PDB entry 5G41 | X-ray diffraction, 1.54 A resolution | chain A

== Chain A ==
Molecule: Adenylate kinse
From: Synthetic construct
Notes: EC 2.7.4.3
Sequence (223 residues; numbered 1 to 223; the number before each row is that of its first residue):
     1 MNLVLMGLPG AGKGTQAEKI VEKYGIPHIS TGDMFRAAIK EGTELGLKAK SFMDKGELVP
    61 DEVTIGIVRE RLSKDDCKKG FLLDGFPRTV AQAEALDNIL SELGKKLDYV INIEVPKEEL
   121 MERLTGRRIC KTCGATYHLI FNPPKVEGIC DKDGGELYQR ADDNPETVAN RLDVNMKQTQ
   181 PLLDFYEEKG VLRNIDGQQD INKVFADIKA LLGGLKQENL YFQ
Disordered / not traced: 215-223
Metal / ion sites: Zn2+: C130, C133, C150, D153
Residues lining bound ligands: bis(adenosine)-5'-pentaphosphate (AP5): G7, L8, P9, G10, A11, G12, K13, G14, T15, S30, T31, G32, D33, F35, R36, F52, M53, E57, L58, V59, T64, D84, G85, F86, R88, Q92, R123, L124, R127, T136, Y137, H138, F141, N142, R160, D162, R171, G197, Q199, D200, I201, V204

== Overview ==
Chain A binds bis(adenosine)-5'-pentaphosphate. C130, C133, C150 and D153 coordinate Zn2+.
Chain A is Adenylate kinse (Synthetic construct); the structure, Crystal structure of adenylate kinase
ancestor 4 with Zn, Mg and Ap5A bound, was determined by X-ray diffraction, deposited together with 5G3Y, 5G3Z
and 5G40.
